2DPD - chains D and B of the 4 polymer chains in the assembly; structure by X-ray diffraction, 3.17 A resolution.

== Chain D ==
Molecule: 21-nt DNA strand
Sequence (21 nucleotides; each row starts with the number of its first residue):
     1 CTATGAACAT AATGTTCATA G

== Chain B ==
Protein: Replication termination protein
Organism: Bacillus subtilis
UniProtKB: P68732 (RTP_BACSU); residues 1-122 here = UniProt positions 1-122
Chain sequence (122 residues; numbered 1 to 122; the number before each row is that of its first residue):
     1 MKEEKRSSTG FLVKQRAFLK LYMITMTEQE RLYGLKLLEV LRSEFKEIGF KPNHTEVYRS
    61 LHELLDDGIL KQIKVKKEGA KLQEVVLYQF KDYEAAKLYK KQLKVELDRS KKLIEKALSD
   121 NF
Not modelled in the structure: 1-5
Construct notes: engineered mutation Ser110 (Cys in P68732)

== How chain D and chain B interact ==
Residue-residue contacts (20; chain D residue first):
  DT2(D) - Gln83(B)  phosphate contact
  DA3(D) - Tyr33(B)  hydrogen bond to the phosphate
  DA3(D) - Leu35(B)  phosphate contact
  DA3(D) - Tyr58(B)  sugar contact
  DA3(D) - Gln83(B)  sugar contact
  DA3(D) - Val85(B)  phosphate contact
  DT4(D) - Tyr33(B)  phosphate contact
  DT4(D) - Gly34(B)  hydrogen bond to the phosphate
  DT4(D) - Leu35(B)  hydrogen bond to the phosphate
  DT4(D) - Tyr58(B)  hydrogen bond to the phosphate
  DT4(D) - Val85(B)  phosphate contact
  DT4(D) - Val86(B)  hydrogen bond to the phosphate
  DG5(D) - His54(B)  hydrogen bond to the base
  DG5(D) - Tyr58(B)  phosphate contact
  DG5(D) - His62(B)  salt bridge to the phosphate
  DG5(D) - Gln72(B)  phosphate contact
  DG5(D) - Val86(B)  phosphate contact
  DG5(D) - Tyr88(B)  phosphate contact
  DG14(D) - Thr9(B)  hydrogen bond to the phosphate
  DT15(D) - Arg6(B)  salt bridge to the phosphate
Also at the interface, not in a pair above, chain D (8 interface residues in all): DA6, DA7
Also at the interface, not in a pair above, chain B (17 interface residues in all): Ser7, Ser8, Thr55, Glu84

== In short ==
The interface between chain D and chain B involves 8 residues on one side and 17 on the other; the contacts
include 7 hydrogen bonds and 2 salt bridges. Polar pairs include DG5(D)-His54(B), DA3(D)-Tyr33(B) and
DT4(D)-Gly34(B).
Chain D is a 21-nt DNA strand and chain B is Replication termination protein (Bacillus subtilis); the
structure, Crystal structure of the Replication Termination Protein in complex with a pseudosymmetric B-site,
was determined by X-ray diffraction.
